PDB entry 6KCC | X-ray diffraction, 2.00 A resolution | chain A

== Chain A ==
Protein: Xylose isomerase
Source organism: Streptomyces rubiginosus
Notes: EC 5.3.1.5
Reference sequence: P24300 (XYLA_STRRU); residue numbers follow UniProt; this construct covers 1-388
Sequence (388 residues; each row starts with the number of its first residue):
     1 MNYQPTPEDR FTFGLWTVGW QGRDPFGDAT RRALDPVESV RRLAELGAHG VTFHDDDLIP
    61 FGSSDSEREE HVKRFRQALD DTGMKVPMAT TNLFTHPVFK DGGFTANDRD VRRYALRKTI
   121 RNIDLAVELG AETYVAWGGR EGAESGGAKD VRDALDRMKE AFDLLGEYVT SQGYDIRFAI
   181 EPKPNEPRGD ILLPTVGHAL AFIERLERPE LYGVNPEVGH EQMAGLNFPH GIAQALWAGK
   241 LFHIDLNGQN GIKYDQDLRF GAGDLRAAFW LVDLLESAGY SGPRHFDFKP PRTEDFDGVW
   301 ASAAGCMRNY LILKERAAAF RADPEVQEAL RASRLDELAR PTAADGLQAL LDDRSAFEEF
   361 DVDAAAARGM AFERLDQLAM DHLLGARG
Not modelled in the structure: 1-2, 388
Metal / ion sites: Mg2+ site 1: E181, E217, D245, D287; Mg2+ site 2: E217, H220, D255, D257
Curated features (UniProtKB/Swiss-Prot):
  - active site: H54, D57
  - binding site (Mg(2+)): E181, E217, H220, D245, D255, D257, D287

== Summary ==
The Mg2+ site 1 is built by E181, E217, D245 and D287. E217, H220, D255 and D257 coordinate Mg2+ site 2.
Curated annotation (UniProt) lists active-site residues H54 and D57 and 7 Mg2+-binding residues.
Chain A is Xylose isomerase (Streptomyces rubiginosus); the structure, Room temperature structure of glucose
isomerase delivered in shortening B by serial millisecond crystallography, was determined by X-ray diffraction
together with 6KCA, 6KCB and 6KCD from the same study.
